PDB entry 2AGZ | X-ray diffraction, 1.60 A resolution | chains A and B of the 4 polymer chains in the assembly

Chain A (and B):
Molecule: Aromatic amine dehydrogenase
From: Alcaligenes faecalis
Notes: EC 1.4.99.4; chain B of this document is another copy of the same molecule, construct and numbering; everything in this record applies to it too
UniProt: P84888 (AAUB_ALCFA); residues 73-432 here correspond to UniProt positions 30-389 (UniProt number = residue number - 43)
Sequence (361 residues; row label = number of the first residue in the row):
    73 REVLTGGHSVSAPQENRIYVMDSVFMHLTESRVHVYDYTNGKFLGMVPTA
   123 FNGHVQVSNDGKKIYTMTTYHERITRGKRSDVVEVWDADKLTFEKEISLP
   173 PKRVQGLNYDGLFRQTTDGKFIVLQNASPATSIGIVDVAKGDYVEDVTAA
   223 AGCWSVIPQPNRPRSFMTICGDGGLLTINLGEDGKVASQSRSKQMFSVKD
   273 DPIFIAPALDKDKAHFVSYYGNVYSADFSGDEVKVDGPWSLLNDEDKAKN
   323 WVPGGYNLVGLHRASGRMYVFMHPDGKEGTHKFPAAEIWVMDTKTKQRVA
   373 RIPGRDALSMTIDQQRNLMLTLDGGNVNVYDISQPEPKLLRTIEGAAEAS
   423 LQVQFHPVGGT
Disulfides: Cys225-Cys242
Ligand contacts: (1S)-1-amino-2-(1H-indol-3-yl)ethanol (TSC): Phe97, Leu100, Phe123, Asn124, Gln177, Gly178, Leu179

How chain A and chain B interact:
Residue-residue contacts - 32 pairs, chain A then chain B:
  Val96(A) - His99(B)
  Met98(A) - Glu102(B)
  His99(A) - Val96(B)
  His99(A) - Glu102(B)  salt bridge
  His99(A) - Arg104(B)
  His99(A) - Glu420(B)  salt bridge
  Leu100(A) - Glu102(B)  hydrogen bond (backbone-side chain)
  Thr101(A) - Glu102(B)  hydrogen bond
  Glu102(A) - Met98(B)
  Glu102(A) - His99(B)  salt bridge
  Glu102(A) - Leu100(B)  hydrogen bond (side chain-backbone)
  Glu102(A) - Thr101(B)  hydrogen bond
  Arg104(A) - His99(B)
  Pro120(A) - Thr147(B)
  Ala122(A) - Ile146(B)  hydrophobic
  Tyr142(A) - Arg145(B)
  Tyr142(A) - Ile146(B)  hydrophobic
  Arg145(A) - Tyr142(B)
  Arg145(A) - Ser152(B)
  Arg145(A) - Glu168(B)  salt bridge
  Ile146(A) - Ala122(B)  hydrophobic
  Ile146(A) - Tyr142(B)  hydrophobic
  Thr147(A) - Pro120(B)
  Arg148(A) - Glu156(B)  salt bridge
  Arg148(A) - Phe165(B)
  Arg148(A) - Glu168(B)  salt bridge
  Ser152(A) - Arg145(B)
  Glu156(A) - Arg148(B)  salt bridge
  Phe165(A) - Arg148(B)
  Glu168(A) - Arg145(B)  salt bridge
  Glu168(A) - Arg148(B)  salt bridge
  Glu420(A) - His99(B)  salt bridge
Interface residues without a listed pair, chain A (20 interface residues in all): Glu144
Interface residues without a listed pair, chain B (20 interface residues in all): Glu144

In short:
The chain A/chain B interface involves 20 residues from each chain; the contacts include 4 hydrogen bonds and
10 salt bridges. Polar pairs include His99(A)-Glu102(B), His99(A)-Glu420(B) and Arg145(A)-Glu168(B). Bound to
chain A: (1S)-1-amino-2-(1H-indol-3-yl)ethanol.
Chain A and chain B are both Aromatic amine dehydrogenase (Alcaligenes faecalis); the structure, Crystal
structure of the carbinolamine intermediate in the reductive half-reaction of aromatic amine dehydrogenase
(AADH) with ..., was determined by X-ray diffraction, deposited together with 2AGL, 2AGW, 2AGX, 2AGY, 2AH0 and
2AH1.
